PDB entry 6WNQ | electron microscopy, 3.40 A resolution | chains C and F of the 22 polymer chains in the assembly

[Chain C]
Molecule: ATP synthase subunit alpha
Source organism: Escherichia coli
Notes: EC 7.1.2.2
UniProt: A0A073FQ32 (A0A073FQ32_ECOLX); residue numbers follow UniProt; this construct covers 1-513
Chain sequence (513 residues; each row starts with the number of its first residue):
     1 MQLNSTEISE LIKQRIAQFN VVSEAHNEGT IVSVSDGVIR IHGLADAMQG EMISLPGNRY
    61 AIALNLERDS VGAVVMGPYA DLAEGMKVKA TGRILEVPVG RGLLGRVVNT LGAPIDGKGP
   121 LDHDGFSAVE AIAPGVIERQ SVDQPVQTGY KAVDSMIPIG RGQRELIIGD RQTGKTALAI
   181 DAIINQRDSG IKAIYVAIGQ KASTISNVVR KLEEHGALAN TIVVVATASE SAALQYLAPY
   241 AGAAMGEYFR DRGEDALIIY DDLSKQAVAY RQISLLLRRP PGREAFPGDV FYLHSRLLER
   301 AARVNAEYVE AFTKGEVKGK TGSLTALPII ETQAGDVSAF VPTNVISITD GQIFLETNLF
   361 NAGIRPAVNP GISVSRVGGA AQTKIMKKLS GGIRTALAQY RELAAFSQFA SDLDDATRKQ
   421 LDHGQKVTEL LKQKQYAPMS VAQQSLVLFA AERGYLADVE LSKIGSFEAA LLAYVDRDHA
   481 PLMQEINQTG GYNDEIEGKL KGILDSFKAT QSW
Not modelled in the structure: 1
Sequence notes: conflict Ala47 (Cys in A0A073FQ32), Ala90 (Cys in A0A073FQ32), Ala193 (Cys in A0A073FQ32), Ala243 (Cys in A0A073FQ32)
Metal / ion sites: Mg2+: Thr176 (together with ATP)
Residues lining bound ligands:
  - ADP (adenosine-5'-diphosphate): Ser375, Arg376, Val377, Gly378
  - ATP (adenosine-5'-triphosphate): Tyr150, Arg171, Gln172, Thr173, Gly174, Lys175, Thr176, Ala177, Phe360, Arg365, Pro366, Gln433, Lys434, Gln435

[Chain F]
Molecule: ATP synthase subunit beta
Notes: EC 7.1.2.2
UniProt: A0A192CEZ8 (A0A192CEZ8_ECOLX); residues 0-459 here correspond to UniProt positions 1-460 (UniProt number = residue number + 1)
Chain sequence (471 residues; row label = number of the first residue in the row; numbers below 1 keep their minus sign (Met-11 is residue -11)):
   -11 MRGSHHHHHH GMATGKIVQV IGAVVDVEFP QDAVPRVYDA LEVQNGNERL VLEVQQQLGG
    49 GIVRTIAMGS SDGLRRGLDV KDLEHPIEVP VGKATLGRIM NVLGEPVDMK GEIGEEERWA
   109 IHRAAPSYEE LSNSQELLET GIKVIDLMAP FAKGGKVGLF GGAGVGKTVN MMELIRNIAI
   169 EHSGYSVFAG VGERTREGND FYHEMTDSNV IDKVSLVYGQ MNEPPGNRLR VALTGLTMAE
   229 KFRDEGRDVL LFVDNIYRYT LAGTEVSALL GRMPSAVGYQ PTLAEEMGVL QERITSTKTG
   289 SITSVQAVYV PADDLTDPSP ATTFAHLDAT VVLSRQIASL GIYPAVDPLD STSRQLDPLV
   349 VGQEHYDTAR GVQSILQRYQ ELKDIIAILG MDELSEEDKL VVARARKIQR FLSQPFFVAE
   409 VFTGSPGKYV SLKDTIRGFK GIMEGEYDHL PEQAFYMVGS IEEAVEKAKK L
Not modelled in the structure: -11 to -1
Sequence notes: initiating methionine (-11); expression tag (-10 to -1); conflict Ala137 (Cys138 in A0A192CEZ8)
Residues lining bound ligands:
  - ADP (adenosine-5'-diphosphate): Ala151, Gly152, Val153, Gly154, Lys155, Thr156, Val157, Arg182, Glu185, Tyr331, Gln402, Phe404, Ala407, Phe410, Thr411
  - ATP (adenosine-5'-triphosphate): Ser341, Arg342, Asp345, Tyr354, Arg358

[How chain C and chain F interact]
Residue-residue contacts (56; chain C residue first):
  Val32(C) with Gly47(F), hydrogen bond (backbone-backbone)
  Ser33(C) with Gln45(F), hydrogen bond (side chain-backbone)
  Val34(C) with Gln44(F); Gln45(F), hydrogen bond (backbone-backbone)
  Ser35(C) with Gln44(F)
  Asp36(C) with Gln44(F); Arg260(F), salt bridge
  Tyr79(C) with Tyr26(F)
  Ala80(C) with Val25(F)
  Ala83(C) with Gln45(F)
  Glu84(C) with Gln19(F); Val22(F); Gln45(F), hydrogen bond (backbone-side chain); Leu46(F); Gly47(F); Gly48(F), hydrogen bond (side chain-backbone); Gly49(F)
  Ile115(C) with Tyr116(F); Glu117(F)
  Arg171(C) with Phe312(F); Asp338(F), salt bridge
  Gln172(C) with Thr318(F)
  Lys201(C) with Glu280(F); Ala313(F); His314(F); Asp316(F), salt bridge
  Ala202(C) with Leu119(F); Glu280(F), hydrogen bond (backbone-side chain)
  Ser203(C) with Leu119(F)
  Ser206(C) with Tyr116(F); Asn121(F), hydrogen bond
  Val209(C) with Tyr116(F)
  Arg210(C) with Asn121(F); Gln123(F)
  Ala228(C) with His314(F)
  Ser229(C) with Glu280(F)
  Arg271(C) with Ser263(F), hydrogen bond; Ala264(F)
  Gln272(C) with Pro269(F); Thr270(F); Glu273(F), hydrogen bond
  Leu275(C) with Pro262(F); Pro269(F), hydrophobic
  Arg278(C) with Gly259(F), hydrogen bond (side chain-backbone); Met261(F)
  Pro281(C) with Met261(F)
  Ala285(C) with Ser263(F)
  Gln333(C) with Ala309(F)
  Asn361(C) with Leu337(F); Gln365(F)
  Ala362(C) with Ser362(F); Gln365(F)
  Gly363(C) with Arg358(F)
  Arg365(C) with Arg358(F); Gln361(F)
  Phe409(C) with Leu377(F), hydrophobic
Interface residues without a listed pair, chain C (47 interface residues in all): Val107, Asp116, Gly117, Ile205, Lys211, Thr227, Ser231, Lys265, Val268, Leu276, Arg279, Glu284, Ala334, Asn358, Gln408
Interface residues without a listed pair, chain F (48 interface residues in all): Ala113, Ala272, Gly276, Leu303, Thr304, Leu315, Thr340, Leu347, Ile373, Glu381

[Summary]
The interface between chain C and chain F involves 47 residues on one side and 48 on the other, with 10
hydrogen bonds and 3 salt bridges. Among the polar pairs are Asp36(C)-Arg260(F), Arg171(C)-Asp338(F) and
Lys201(C)-Asp316(F). ATP is bound between chain C and chain F.
Here chain C is ATP synthase subunit alpha (Escherichia coli) and chain F is ATP synthase subunit beta. Entry
6WNQ (E. coli ATP Synthase State 2a) was determined by electron microscopy (same publication as 6OQR, 6OQS,
6OQT, 6OQU, 6OQV, 6OQW and 3 further entries).
